8RC3 - chains A and I of the 11 polymer chains in the assembly; structure by electron microscopy, 3.00 A resolution.

Chain A:
Name: CRISPR type AFERR-associated protein Csf2
Source organism: Pseudomonas oleovorans
Reference sequence: A0A379PIR9 (A0A379PIR9_PSEOL); numbering as in UniProt (aligned over 1-347)
Sequence (347 residues; row label = number of the first residue in the row):
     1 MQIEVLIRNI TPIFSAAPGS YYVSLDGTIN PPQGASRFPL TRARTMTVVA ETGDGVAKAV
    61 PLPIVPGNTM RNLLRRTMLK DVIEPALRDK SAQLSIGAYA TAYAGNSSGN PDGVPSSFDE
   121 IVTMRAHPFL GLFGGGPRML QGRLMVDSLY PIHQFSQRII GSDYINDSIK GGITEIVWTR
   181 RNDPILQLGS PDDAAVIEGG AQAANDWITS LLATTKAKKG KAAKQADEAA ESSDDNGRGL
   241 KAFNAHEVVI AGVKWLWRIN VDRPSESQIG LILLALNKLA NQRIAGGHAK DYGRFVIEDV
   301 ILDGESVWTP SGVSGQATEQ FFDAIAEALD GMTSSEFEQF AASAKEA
Disordered / not traced: 222-235, 344-347

Chain I:
Molecule: Target strand (TS) DNA
Sequence (61 nucleotides; each row starts with the number of its first residue; numbers below 1 keep their minus sign (DC-47 is residue -47)):
   -47 CGGTCGGGTC ATACGTCGCG TCTCGAATCT GATGCGTAAC TTGGATGCTT CGTGCGTGAT
    13 G
Disordered / not traced: -47 to -31, 10-13

Chain A / chain I interface:
Residue-residue contacts - 24 pairs, chain A then chain I:
  Tyr22(A) - DG-5(I)  phosphate contact
  Leu25(A) - DT-7(I)  base contact
  Ser36(A) - DT-6(I)  base contact
  Arg37(A) - DT-6(I)  sugar contact
  Phe38(A) - DT-7(I)  base contact
  Phe38(A) - DT-6(I)  sugar contact
  Pro39(A) - DT-6(I)  phosphate contact
  Pro39(A) - DG-5(I)  sugar contact
  Arg181(A) - DG-5(I)  base contact
  Thr215(A) - DT-7(I)  phosphate contact
  Lys219(A) - DT-7(I)  salt bridge to the phosphate
  Lys219(A) - DT-6(I)  hydrogen bond to the base
  Arg238(A) - DT-6(I)  salt bridge to the phosphate
  Arg238(A) - DG-5(I)  hydrogen bond to the sugar
  Arg238(A) - DG-4(I)  sugar contact
  Lys241(A) - DC-8(I)  base contact
  Lys241(A) - DT-7(I)  sugar contact
  Lys241(A) - DT-6(I)  phosphate contact
  Ala242(A) - DT-7(I)  phosphate contact
  Ala242(A) - DT-6(I)  phosphate contact
  Ala242(A) - DG-5(I)  base contact
  Phe243(A) - DT-7(I)  base contact
  Phe243(A) - DT-6(I)  phosphate contact
  Asn244(A) - DG-5(I)  hydrogen bond to the base

Summary:
The interface between chain A and chain I involves 14 residues on one side and 5 on the other, with 3 hydrogen
bonds and 2 salt bridges. Polar contacts include Lys219(A)-DT-6(I), Asn244(A)-DG-5(I) and Arg238(A)-DG-5(I).
Here chain A is CRISPR type AFERR-associated protein Csf2 (Pseudomonas oleovorans) and chain I is Target
strand (TS) DNA. Entry 8RC3 (DNA bound type IV-A1 CRISPR effector complex from P. oleovorans) was determined
by electron microscopy, deposited together with 8RC2, 8RFJ, 8S35, 8S36 and 8S37.
